PDB entry 8KD2 | electron microscopy, 3.02 A resolution | chains U and Y of the 16 polymer chains in the assembly

== Chain U ==
Protein: Histone H2A
Organism: Xenopus laevis
UniProt: Q6AZJ8 (Q6AZJ8_XENLA); residues 1-129 here correspond to UniProt positions 2-130 (UniProt number = residue number + 1)
Sequence (129 residues; each row starts with the number of its first residue):
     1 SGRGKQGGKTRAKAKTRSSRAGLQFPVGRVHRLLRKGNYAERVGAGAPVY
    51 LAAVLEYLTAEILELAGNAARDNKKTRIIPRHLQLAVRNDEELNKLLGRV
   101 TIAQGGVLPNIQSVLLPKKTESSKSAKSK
Disordered / not traced: 1-10, 118-129

== Chain Y ==
Molecule: 187bp DNA
Sequence (187 nucleotides; each row starts with the number of its first residue; numbers below 1 keep their minus sign (DG-93 is residue -93)):
   -93 GGACCCTATACGCGGCCGCCCTGGAGAATCCCGGTGCCGAGGCCGCTCAA
   -43 TTGGTCGTAGACAGCTCTAGCACCGCTTAAACGCACGTACGCGCTGTCCC
     7 CCGCGTTTTAACCGCCAAGGGGATTACTCCCTAGTCTCCAGGCACGTGTC
    57 AGATATATACATCCTGTTCTAGAGCGGCCGCCACCGC
Disordered / not traced: -93, 82-93

== Interface between chain U and chain Y ==
Pairs across the interface (10):
  Arg11(U) - DG-41(Y)  phosphate contact
  Arg17(U) - DT-43(Y)  salt bridge to the phosphate
  Arg20(U) - DT-42(Y)  salt bridge to the phosphate
  Gly28(U) - DA-44(Y)  phosphate contact
  Arg29(U) - DA-44(Y)  phosphate contact
  Arg32(U) - DA-45(Y)  sugar contact
  Arg32(U) - DA-44(Y)  phosphate contact
  Glu41(U) - DA-35(Y)  sugar contact
  Arg42(U) - DA-35(Y)  sugar contact
  Arg77(U) - DA-54(Y)  sugar contact
Interface residues without a listed pair, chain U (12 interface residues in all): Lys15, Arg35, Lys74
Interface residues without a listed pair, chain Y (11 interface residues in all): DC-63, DC-62, DG-55, DG-34

== Summary ==
12 residues of chain U face 11 of chain Y across their interface; the contacts include 2 salt bridges. Polar
contacts include Arg17(U)-DT-43(Y) and Arg20(U)-DT-42(Y).
Chain U is Histone H2A (Xenopus laevis) and chain Y is 187bp DNA; the structure, Rpd3S in complex with 187bp
nucleosome, was determined by electron microscopy together with 8KC7, 8KD3, 8KD4, 8KD5, 8KD6 and 8KD7 from the
same study.
